PDB entry 6TVA | X-ray diffraction, 1.74 A resolution | chains B and D of the 6 polymer chains in the assembly

[Chain B (and D)]
Protein: Haemagglutinin HA2
Source organism: Influenza A virus
Notes: chain D of this document is another copy of the same molecule, construct and numbering; everything in this record applies to it too
Reference sequence: A0A0A7HR51 (A0A0A7HR51_9INFA); residues 1-172 here correspond to UniProt positions 333-504 (UniProt number = residue number + 332)
Amino-acid sequence (172 residues; numbered 1 to 172; the number before each row is that of its first residue):
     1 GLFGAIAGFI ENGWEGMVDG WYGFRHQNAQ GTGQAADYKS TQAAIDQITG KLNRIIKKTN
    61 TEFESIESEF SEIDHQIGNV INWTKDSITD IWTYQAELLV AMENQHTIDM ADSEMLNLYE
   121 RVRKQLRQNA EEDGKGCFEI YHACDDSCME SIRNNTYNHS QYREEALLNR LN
Construct notes: conflict Asn-158 (Asp490 in A0A0A7HR51)
Disulfide bonds: Cys-144/Cys-148
Glycans and other covalent adducts: N-acetylglucosamine (NAG) linked to Asn-82

[Interface between chain B and chain D]
Pairs across the interface - 45 pairs, chain B then chain D:
  Gly-1(B) / Asn-117(D)  hydrogen bond (backbone-side chain)
  Leu-2(B) / Phe-3(D)
  Leu-2(B) / Met-110(D)  hydrophobic
  Leu-2(B) / Ser-113(D)
  Phe-3(B) / Phe-3(D)  hydrophobic
  Gly-4(B) / Asn-117(D)
  Ile-77(B) / Ile-77(D)  hydrophobic
  Asn-79(B) / Ile-66(D)
  Val-80(B) / Ile-77(D)  hydrophobic
  Val-80(B) / Ile-81(D)  hydrophobic
  Trp-83(B) / Phe-63(D)
  Trp-83(B) / Glu-64(D)
  Trp-83(B) / Ile-66(D)  hydrophobic
  Trp-83(B) / Lys-85(D)
  Thr-84(B) / Thr-84(D)
  Asp-86(B) / Thr-61(D)
  Asp-86(B) / Phe-63(D)
  Ser-87(B) / Phe-63(D)
  Asp-90(B) / Thr-59(D)  hydrogen bond
  Asp-90(B) / Thr-61(D)  hydrogen bond
  Asp-90(B) / Phe-63(D)
  Ile-91(B) / Ile-88(D)  hydrophobic
  Ile-91(B) / Ile-91(D)  hydrophobic
  Ile-91(B) / Trp-92(D)
  Tyr-94(B) / Trp-92(D)  hydrophobic
  Tyr-94(B) / Leu-99(D)
  Leu-98(B) / Leu-99(D)  hydrophobic
  Leu-98(B) / Met-102(D)  hydrophobic
  Gln-105(B) / His-106(D)
  Tyr-119(B) / Lys-124(D)
  Glu-131(B) / Arg-127(D)  salt bridge
  Glu-131(B) / Gln-128(D)
  Glu-131(B) / Arg-163(D)  salt bridge
  Glu-132(B) / Arg-123(D)  salt bridge
  Glu-132(B) / Lys-124(D)
  Glu-132(B) / Arg-127(D)
  Asp-133(B) / Arg-127(D)
  Gly-134(B) / Lys-124(D)
  Glu-139(B) / Arg-127(D)  salt bridge
  Tyr-141(B) / Arg-127(D)  hydrogen bond
  Tyr-141(B) / Arg-163(D)
  Arg-170(B) / Gln-128(D)  hydrogen bond
  Arg-170(B) / Arg-163(D)  hydrogen bond (backbone-side chain)
  Arg-170(B) / Leu-167(D)
  Leu-171(B) / Leu-171(D)  hydrophobic
Also at the interface, not in a pair above, chain B (30 interface residues in all): Phe-9, Ile-88, Ala-101, Met-102, Asp-109
Also at the interface, not in a pair above, chain D (29 interface residues in all): Arg-54, Gln-95, Asp-109

[Summary]
30 residues of chain B and 29 residues of chain D are in contact; the contacts include 6 hydrogen bonds and 4
salt bridges. Polar contacts include Glu-131(B)/Arg-127(D), Glu-131(B)/Arg-163(D) and Glu-132(B)/Arg-123(D).
Chain B and chain D are both Haemagglutinin HA2 (Influenza A virus); the structure, Crystal structure of the
haemagglutinin from a transmissible H10N7 seal influenza virus isolated in Netherland in ..., was determined
by X-ray diffraction together with 6TJW, 6TJY, 6TVB, 6TVC, 6TVD, 6TVF and 9 further entries from the same
study.
